Entry 4QWI (X-ray diffraction, 2.60 A resolution); this record covers chains A and B of the 28 polymer chains in the assembly.

Chain A:
Molecule: Proteasome subunit alpha type-2
From: Saccharomyces cerevisiae
Notes: engineered mutation(s): A49S
Reference sequence: P23639 (PSA2_YEAST); numbering as in UniProt (aligned over 1-250)
Amino-acid sequence (250 residues; each row starts with the number of its first residue):
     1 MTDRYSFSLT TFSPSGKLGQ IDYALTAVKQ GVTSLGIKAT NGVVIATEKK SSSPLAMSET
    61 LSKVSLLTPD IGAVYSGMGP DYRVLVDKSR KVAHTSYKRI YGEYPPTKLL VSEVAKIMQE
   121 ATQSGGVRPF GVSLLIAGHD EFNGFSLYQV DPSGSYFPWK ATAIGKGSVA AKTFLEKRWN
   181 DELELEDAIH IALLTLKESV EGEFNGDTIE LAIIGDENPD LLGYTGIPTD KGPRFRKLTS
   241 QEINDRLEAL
UniProt features mapped onto this chain:
  - cross-link: Lys108 (Glycyl lysine isopeptide (Lys-Gly) (interchain with G-Cter in ubiquitin))

Chain B:
Molecule: Proteasome subunit alpha type-3
From: Saccharomyces cerevisiae
Reference sequence: P23638 (PSA3_YEAST); residues 0-257 here correspond to UniProt positions 1-258 (UniProt number = residue number + 1)
Amino-acid sequence (258 residues; row label = number of the first residue in the row; numbering starts at 0):
     0 MGSRRYDSRT TIFSPEGRLY QVEYALESIS HAGTAIGIMA SDGIVLAAER KVTSTLLEQD
    60 TSTEKLYKLN DKIAVAVAGL TADAEILINT ARIHAQNYLK TYNEDIPVEI LVRRLSDIKQ
   120 GYTQHGGLRP FGVSFIYAGY DDRYGYQLYT SNPSGNYTGW KAISVGANTS AAQTLLQMDY
   180 KDDMKVDDAI ELALKTLSKT TDSSALTYDR LEFATIRKGA NDGEVYQKIF KPQEIKDILV
   240 KTGITKKDED EEADEDMK
Unresolved in the structure: 0, 245-257
UniProt features mapped onto this chain:
  - cross-link (Glycyl lysine isopeptide (Lys-Gly)): Lys99 (interchain with G-Cter in ubiquitin), Lys198 (interchain with G-Cter in ubiquitin), Lys230 (interchain with G-Cter in ubiquitin)

Interface between chain A and chain B:
Residue-residue contacts (59):
  Arg4(A) - Ser2(B)  hydrogen bond (backbone-side chain)
  Tyr5(A) - Ser2(B)
  Tyr5(A) - Tyr5(B)
  Ser6(A) - Gly125(B)
  Ser6(A) - Leu127(B)
  Phe7(A) - Ser2(B)
  Phe7(A) - Tyr5(B)
  Phe7(A) - Asp6(B)
  Phe7(A) - Gly126(B)
  Ser8(A) - Gly126(B)  hydrogen bond (backbone-backbone)
  Ser8(A) - Leu127(B)
  Ser8(A) - Arg128(B)  hydrogen bond (side chain-backbone)
  Thr10(A) - Arg128(B)
  Thr11(A) - Ser7(B)
  Thr11(A) - Thr9(B)
  Thr11(A) - Gln20(B)
  Phe12(A) - Gln20(B)
  Phe12(A) - Tyr23(B)
  Phe12(A) - Arg128(B)
  Phe12(A) - Pro129(B)
  Phe12(A) - Gly131(B)
  Ser13(A) - Tyr23(B)
  Pro14(A) - Tyr23(B)  hydrophobic
  Pro14(A) - Glu26(B)
  Ser15(A) - Glu26(B)
  Ser15(A) - His30(B)
  Gly16(A) - Tyr23(B)
  Gly16(A) - Ser27(B)  hydrogen bond (backbone-side chain)
  Leu18(A) - Arg128(B)
  Lys38(A) - Glu57(B)  salt bridge
  Ser112(A) - Glu84(B)
  Lys116(A) - Ile85(B)
  Gln119(A) - Ala81(B)
  Gln119(A) - Asp82(B)  hydrogen bond
  Gln119(A) - Ile85(B)
  Gln119(A) - Arg128(B)
  Thr122(A) - Arg128(B)  hydrogen bond (backbone-side chain)
  Gln123(A) - Tyr121(B)
  Gln123(A) - Leu127(B)
  Gln123(A) - Arg128(B)  hydrogen bond (side chain-backbone)
  Gln123(A) - Phe130(B)
  Gly125(A) - Leu127(B)
  Ser153(A) - Ala81(B)
  Gly154(A) - Ala81(B)
  Ser155(A) - Ala81(B)
  Tyr156(A) - Glu84(B)  hydrogen bond
  Pro158(A) - Leu56(B)
  Pro158(A) - Glu57(B)  hydrogen bond (backbone-backbone)
  Pro158(A) - Thr60(B)
  Pro158(A) - Ser61(B)
  Trp159(A) - Leu55(B)
  Trp159(A) - Leu56(B)
  Lys160(A) - Leu55(B)  hydrogen bond (backbone-backbone)
  Lys160(A) - Leu56(B)
  Lys160(A) - Glu57(B)
  Ala161(A) - Leu55(B)
  Leu175(A) - Leu55(B)
  Glu176(A) - Thr54(B)
  Glu176(A) - Leu55(B)
Interface residues without a listed pair, chain A (35 interface residues in all): Ser124, Tyr148, Phe157, Lys172, Trp179
Interface residues without a listed pair, chain B (32 interface residues in all): Ala24, Ser53, Leu79, Thr80

Overview:
Chain A and chain B form an interface of 35 and 32 residues respectively, with 10 hydrogen bonds and 1 salt
bridge. Polar pairs include Lys38(A)-Glu57(B), Arg4(A)-Ser2(B) and Ser8(A)-Arg128(B).
Chain A is Proteasome subunit alpha type-2 and chain B is Proteasome subunit alpha type-3, both from
Saccharomyces cerevisiae; the structure, yCP beta5-A49S-mutant in complex with carfilzomib, was determined by
X-ray diffraction (same publication as 4QUX, 4QUY, 4QV0, 4QV1, 4QV3, 4QV4 and 42 further entries).
